PDB entry 5J9Y | X-ray diffraction, 2.80 A resolution | chain A

# Chain A
Protein: Epidermal growth factor receptor
Organism: Homo sapiens
Notes: EC 2.7.10.1
UniProt: P00533 (EGFR_HUMAN); residues 697-1019 here = UniProt positions 697-1019
Sequence (323 residues; row label = number of the first residue in the row):
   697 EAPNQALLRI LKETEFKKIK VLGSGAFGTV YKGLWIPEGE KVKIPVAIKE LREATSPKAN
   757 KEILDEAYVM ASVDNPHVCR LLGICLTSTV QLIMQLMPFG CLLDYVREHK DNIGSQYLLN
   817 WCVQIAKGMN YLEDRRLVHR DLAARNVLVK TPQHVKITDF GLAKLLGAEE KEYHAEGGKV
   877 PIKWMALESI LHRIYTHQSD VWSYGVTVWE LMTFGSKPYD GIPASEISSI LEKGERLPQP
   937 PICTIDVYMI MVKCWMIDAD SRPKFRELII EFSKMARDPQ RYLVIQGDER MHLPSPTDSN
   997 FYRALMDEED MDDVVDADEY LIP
Unresolved in the structure: 863-865, 986-1005
Covalently attached groups: compound 6HL linked to Cys797
Construct notes: conflict Met790 (Thr in P00533)
Small-molecule neighbours: 6HL ((R)-1-(3-(4-amino-3-(naphthalen-1-yl)-1H-pyrazolo[3,4-d]pyrimidin-1-yl)piperidin-1-yl)prop-2-en-1-one): Leu718, Gly719, Phe723, Val726, Ala743, Ile744, Lys745, Glu762, Met766, Leu788, Met790, Gln791, Leu792, Met793, Asp800, Arg841, Leu844, Thr854, Asp855
Swiss-Prot annotation at these positions:
  - active site: Asp837 (Proton acceptor)
  - binding site (ATP): Leu718 to Val726, Lys745, Asp855
  - site: Tyr1016 (Important for interaction with PIK3C2B)
  - modified residue: Lys745 (N6-(2-hydroxyisobutyryl)lysine), Tyr869 (Phosphotyrosine), Ser991 (Phosphoserine), Ser995 (Phosphoserine), Tyr998 (Phosphotyrosine), Tyr1016 (Phosphotyrosine)
  - cross-link (Glycyl lysine isopeptide (Lys-Gly)): Lys716 (interchain with G-Cter in ubiquitin), Lys737 (interchain with G-Cter in ubiquitin), Lys754 (interchain with G-Cter in ubiquitin), Lys757 (interchain with G-Cter in ubiquitin), Lys867 (interchain with G-Cter in ubiquitin), Lys929 (interchain with G-Cter in ubiquitin), Lys960 (interchain with G-Cter in ubiquitin), Lys970 (interchain with G-Cter in ubiquitin)
  - natural variant: Glu709 (E709A: Found in a lung cancer sample; E709G: Found in a lung cancer sample; E709K: Found in a lung cancer sample), Gly719 (G719A: Found in a lung cancer sample; G719C: Found in a lung cancer sample; G719D: Found in a lung cancer sample; G719S: Found in a lung cancer sample), Gly724 (G724S: Found in a lung cancer sample), Glu734 (E734K: Found in a lung cancer sample), Glu746 to Ser752 (sequence variant, change not given here; Found in a lung cancer sample), Glu746 to Thr751 (sequence variant, change not given here; Found in a lung cancer sample), Glu746 to Ala750 (deletion: Found in a lung cancer sample), Glu746 (deletion: Found in a lung cancer sample), Leu747 to Thr751 (deletion: Found in a lung cancer sample), Leu747 to Glu749 (deletion: Found in a lung cancer sample), Leu747 (L747F: Found in a lung cancer sample), Arg748 (R748P: Found in a lung cancer sample), 12 further natural variant entries in UniProt
  - mutagenesis: Pro699 (P699A: Reduced phosphorylation), Asn700 (N700A: Abolishes phosphorylation), Leu704 (L704A: Abolishes phosphorylation), Arg705 (R705A: Abolishes phosphorylation), Ile706 (I706A: Abolishes phosphorylation), Lys745 (K745A/M: Abolishes kinase activity), Asp974 (D974A: Strongly reduced phosphorylation), Arg977 (R977A: Reduced phosphorylation), Glu1005 to Asp1006 (Constitutively activated kinase), Tyr1016 (Y1016F: 50% decrease in interaction with PIK3C2B. 65% decrease in interaction with PIK3C2B; when associated with F-1197. Abolishes interaction with PIK3C2B; when associated with F-1197 and F-1092)

# Summary
Covalently linked compound 6HL: at Cys797. From UniProt: active-site residue Asp837, 11 ATP-binding residues
and 11 mutagenesis sites.
Chain A is Epidermal growth factor receptor (Homo sapiens); the structure, EGFR-T790M in complex with
pyrazolopyrimidine inhibitor 1b, was determined by X-ray diffraction (same publication as 5J9Z).
